Entry 4BTB (X-ray diffraction, 1.90 A resolution); this record covers chains A and C.

Chain A:
Molecule: Prolyl 4-hydroxylase subunit alpha-1
Organism: Homo sapiens
Notes: EC 1.14.11.2; fragment: collagen binding domain, residues 18-255
UniProtKB: P13674 (P4HA1_HUMAN); residues 1-238 here correspond to UniProt positions 18-255 (UniProt number = residue number + 17)
Amino-acid sequence (239 residues; numbered 0 to 238; the number before each row is that of its first residue; numbering starts at 0):
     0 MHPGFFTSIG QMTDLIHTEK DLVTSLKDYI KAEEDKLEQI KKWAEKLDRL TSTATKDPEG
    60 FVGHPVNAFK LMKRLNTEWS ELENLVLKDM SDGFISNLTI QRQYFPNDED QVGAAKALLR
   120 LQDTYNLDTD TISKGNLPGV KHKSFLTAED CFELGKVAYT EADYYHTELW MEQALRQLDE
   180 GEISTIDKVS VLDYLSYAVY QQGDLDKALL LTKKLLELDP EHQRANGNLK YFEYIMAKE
Unresolved in the structure: 0-1, 58-61, 237-238
Differences from the reference sequence: expression tag (0)
Curated features (UniProtKB/Swiss-Prot):
  - glycosylation: Asn96 (N-linked (GlcNAc...) asparagine)

Chain C:
Molecule: Poly proline peptide
Amino-acid sequence (9 residues; row label = number of the first residue in the row; numbering starts at 0):
     0 PPPPPPPPP

How chain A and chain C interact:
Contacting residue pairs - 20 pairs, chain A then chain C:
  Tyr158(A) - Pro7(C)
  Tyr158(A) - Pro8(C)  hydrogen bond (side chain-backbone)
  Asp192(A) - Pro8(C)
  Tyr196(A) - Pro5(C)
  Tyr196(A) - Pro6(C)
  Tyr196(A) - Pro7(C)
  Tyr196(A) - Pro8(C)
  Tyr199(A) - Pro4(C)
  Tyr199(A) - Pro5(C)  hydrophobic
  Arg223(A) - Pro6(C)
  Arg223(A) - Pro8(C)
  Gly226(A) - Pro2(C)
  Asn227(A) - Pro5(C)
  Asn227(A) - Pro6(C)
  Lys229(A) - Pro2(C)
  Tyr230(A) - Pro2(C)
  Tyr230(A) - Pro4(C)  hydrophobic
  Tyr230(A) - Pro5(C)
  Phe231(A) - Pro5(C)  hydrophobic
  Tyr233(A) - Pro1(C)  hydrophobic
Interface residues without a listed pair, chain A (12 interface residues in all): Tyr193
Interface residues without a listed pair, chain C (8 interface residues in all): Pro3

Summary:
12 residues of chain A face 8 of chain C across their interface, with 1 hydrogen bond. The hydrogen-bonded
pair is Tyr158(A)-Pro8(C).
Here chain A is Prolyl 4-hydroxylase subunit alpha-1 (Homo sapiens) and chain C is Poly proline peptide. Entry
4BTB (Crystal structure of the peptide(pro)9 bound complex of N-terminal domain and peptide substrate binding
domain of ...) was determined by X-ray diffraction, deposited together with 2YQ8, 4BT8, 4BT9 and 4BTA.
